Entry 8P73 (electron microscopy, 2.00 A resolution); this record covers chains I and J of the 3 polymer chains in the assembly.

== Chain I ==
Molecule: Cyclin-H
Source organism: Homo sapiens
UniProtKB: P51946 (CCNH_HUMAN); residue numbers follow UniProt; this construct covers 1-323
Chain sequence (324 residues; each row starts with the number of its first residue; numbering starts at 0):
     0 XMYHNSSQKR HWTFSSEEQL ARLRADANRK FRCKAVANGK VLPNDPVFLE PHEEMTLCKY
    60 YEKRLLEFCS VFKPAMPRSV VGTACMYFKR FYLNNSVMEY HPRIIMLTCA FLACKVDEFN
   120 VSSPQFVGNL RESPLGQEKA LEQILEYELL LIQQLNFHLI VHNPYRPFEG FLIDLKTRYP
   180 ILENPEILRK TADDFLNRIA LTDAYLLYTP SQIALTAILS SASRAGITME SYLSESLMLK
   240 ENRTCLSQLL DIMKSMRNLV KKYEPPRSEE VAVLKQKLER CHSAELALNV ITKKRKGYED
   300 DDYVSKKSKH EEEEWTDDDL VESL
Unresolved in the structure: 39-43, 238-241, 285-323
Modified positions: ACE (acetyl group) at position 0
Construct notes: acetylation (0)
Swiss-Prot annotation at these positions:
  - modified residue: Ser5 (Phosphoserine), Ser132 (Phosphoserine), Ser304 (Phosphoserine), Thr315 (Phosphothreonine), Ser322 (Phosphoserine)
  - mutagenesis: Ser5 (S5A: No effect on the transcriptional activity of the reconstituted TFIIH complex), Ser304 (S304A: No effect on the transcriptional activity of the reconstituted TFIIH complex)

== Chain J ==
Molecule: Cyclin-dependent kinase 7
Source organism: Homo sapiens
Notes: EC 2.7.11.22, 2.7.11.23
UniProtKB: P50613 (CDK7_HUMAN); numbering as in UniProt (aligned over 1-346)
Chain sequence (349 residues; numbered -2 to 346; the number before each row is that of its first residue; numbers below 1 keep their minus sign (Ser-2 is residue -2)):
    -2 SNAMALDVKS RAKRYEKLDF LGEGQFATVY KARDKNTNQI VAIKKIKLGH RSEAKDGINR
    58 TALREIKLLQ ELSHPNIIGL LDAFGHKSNI SLVFDFMETD LEVIIKDNSL VLTPSHIKAY
   118 MLMTLQGLEY LHQHWILHRD LKPNNLLLDE NGVLKLADFG LAKSFGSPNR AYTHQVVTRW
   178 YRAPELLFGA RMYGVGVDMW AVGCILAELL LRVPFLPGDS DLDQLTRIFE TLGTPTEEQW
   238 PDMCSLPDYV TFKSFPGIPL HHIFSAAGDD LLDLIQGLFL FNPCARITAT QALKMKYFSN
   298 RPGPTPGCQL PRPNCPVETL KEQSNPALAI KRKRTEALEQ GGLPKKLIF
Unresolved in the structure: -2 to 9, 31-36, 43-51, 311-346
Construct notes: expression tag (-2 to 0)
Small-molecule neighbours: X50 / X58: Leu18, Val26, Ala39, Lys41, Ile75, Phe91, Asp92, Phe93, Met94, Glu95, Thr96, Asp97, Val100, Asn141, Asn142, Leu144, Ala154, Asp155
Swiss-Prot annotation at these positions:
  - active site: Asp137 (Proton acceptor)
  - binding site (ATP): Leu18 to Val26, Lys41
  - modified residue: Ala2 (N-acetylalanine), Ser7 (Phosphoserine), Ser164 (Phosphoserine), Thr170 (Phosphothreonine), Ser321 (Phosphoserine)
  - mutagenesis: Lys41 (K41A: Total loss of activity; K41M: No effect on interaction with HINT1), Phe91 (F91G: Enhanced capacity to bind ATP analogs), Ser164 (S164A: No mitotic repression of transcriptional activity of the reconstituted TFIIH complex), Thr170 (T170A: Total loss of activity. Total loss of transcriptional activity of the reconstituted TFIIH complex; T170E: No effect on interaction with HINT1)
What the authors report for this chain:
  - binding site for the ligand X50: Met94

== Chain I / chain J interface ==
Residue-residue contacts (42; chain I residue first):
  ACE_0(I) - His131(J)
  Met1(I) - His131(J)
  Met1(I) - Trp132(J)
  Asn4(I) - His131(J)  hydrogen bond
  Ser5(I) - Glu68(J)
  Ser6(I) - Glu68(J)  hydrogen bond
  Phe110(I) - Asp53(J)
  Leu111(I) - Leu60(J)  hydrophobic
  Lys114(I) - Asp53(J)  hydrogen bond (side chain-backbone)
  Lys114(I) - Gly54(J)
  Lys114(I) - Ile55(J)  hydrogen bond (side chain-backbone)
  Lys114(I) - Leu60(J)
  Lys114(I) - Lys64(J)  hydrogen bond (backbone-side chain)
  Val115(I) - Lys64(J)  hydrogen bond (backbone-side chain)
  Asp116(I) - Arg167(J)  salt bridge
  Glu117(I) - Arg61(J)  salt bridge
  Glu117(I) - Lys64(J)  salt bridge
  Glu117(I) - Lys160(J)
  Val120(I) - Arg57(J)  hydrogen bond (backbone-side chain)
  Ser122(I) - Lys52(J)  hydrogen bond (side chain-backbone)
  Ser122(I) - Asp53(J)
  Leu144(I) - Lys52(J)
  Leu144(I) - Gly54(J)
  Glu147(I) - Gly54(J)
  Glu147(I) - Ile55(J)  hydrogen bond (side chain-backbone)
  Leu148(I) - Gly82(J)
  Leu148(I) - His83(J)
  Leu148(I) - Lys84(J)
  Leu148(I) - Asn86(J)
  Gln152(I) - Gly82(J)
  Asn155(I) - Gln67(J)
  Phe156(I) - Ile63(J)
  Phe156(I) - Gln67(J)  hydrogen bond (backbone-side chain)
  Phe156(I) - Ala80(J)
  Phe156(I) - Phe81(J)
  Phe156(I) - Ile87(J)  hydrophobic
  His157(I) - Gln67(J)
  Leu158(I) - Ile63(J)  hydrophobic
  Leu158(I) - Lys64(J)
  Ile159(I) - Lys64(J)
  Ile159(I) - Glu68(J)
  Arg165(I) - Ser164(J)
Other interface residues (no listed pair), chain I (26 interface residues in all): Glu137, Leu140, Ile151
Other interface residues (no listed pair), chain J (24 interface residues in all): Gln130

== Summary ==
Chain I and chain J form an interface of 26 and 24 residues respectively; the contacts include 10 hydrogen
bonds and 3 salt bridges. Polar contacts include Asp116(I)-Arg167(J), Glu117(I)-Arg61(J) and
Glu117(I)-Lys64(J). Ligands of chain J: X50 / X58. From the paper: a binding site for the ligand X50 at
Met94(J).
Chain I is Cyclin-H and chain J is Cyclin-dependent kinase 7, both from Homo sapiens; the structure, Cryo-EM
structure of CAK in complex with inhibitor ICEC0829, was determined by electron microscopy, deposited together
with 8ORM, 8P6V, 8P6W, 8P6X, 8P6Y, 8P6Z and 11 further entries.
